Entry 2YCK (X-ray diffraction, 2.15 A resolution); this record covers chain X.

== Chain X ==
Name: 5-methyltetrahydrofolate corrinoid/iron sulfur protein methyltransferase
Organism: Carboxydothermus hydrogenoformans
UniProt: Q3ACR9 (Q3ACR9_CARHZ); residue numbers follow UniProt; this construct covers 1-263
Sequence (272 residues; numbered -8 to 263; the number before each row is that of its first residue; numbers below 1 keep their minus sign (Gly-8 is residue -8)):
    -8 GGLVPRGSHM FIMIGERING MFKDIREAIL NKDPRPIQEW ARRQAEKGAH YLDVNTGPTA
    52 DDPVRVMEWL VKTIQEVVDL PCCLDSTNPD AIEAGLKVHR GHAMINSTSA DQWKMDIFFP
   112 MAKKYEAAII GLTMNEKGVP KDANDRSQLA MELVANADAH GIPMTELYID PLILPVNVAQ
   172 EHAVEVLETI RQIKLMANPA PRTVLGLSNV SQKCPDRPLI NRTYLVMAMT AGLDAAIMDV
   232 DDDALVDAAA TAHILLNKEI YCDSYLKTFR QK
Sequence notes: expression tag (-8 to 0)
Ligand contacts: (6S)-5,6,7,8-tetrahydrofolate (THG): Glu7, Asn10, Met12, Phe13, Asp44, Asp76, Asn97, Ile121, Leu123, Asp161, Leu163, Gly197, Ser199, Asn200, Gln203, Lys204, Arg208, Ile228

== Summary ==
Ligands of chain X: (6S)-5,6,7,8-tetrahydrofolate.
Chain X is 5-methyltetrahydrofolate corrinoid/iron sulfur protein methyltransferase (Carboxydothermus
hydrogenoformans); the structure, methyltransferase bound with tetrahydrofolate, was determined by X-ray
diffraction together with 2YCI, 2YCJ and 2YCL from the same study.
